Entry 1RE3 (X-ray diffraction, 2.45 A resolution); this record covers chains A and C of the 4 polymer chains in the assembly.

Chain A:
Molecule: Fibrinogen alpha/alpha-E chain
Organism: Homo sapiens
Notes: fragment: Fragment D of fibrinogen alpha chain
UniProt: P02671 (FIBA_HUMAN); residues 126-191 here correspond to UniProt positions 145-210 (UniProt number = residue number + 19)
Chain sequence (66 residues; each row starts with the number of its first residue):
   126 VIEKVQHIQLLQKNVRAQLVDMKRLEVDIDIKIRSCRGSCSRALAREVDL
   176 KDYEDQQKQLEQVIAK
Disordered / not traced: 126-130, 191

Chain C:
Molecule: Fibrinogen gamma chain
Organism: Homo sapiens
Notes: fragment: Fragment D of fibrinogen gamma chain
UniProt: P02679 (FIBG_HUMAN); residues 96-406 here correspond to UniProt positions 122-432 (UniProt number = residue number + 26)
Chain sequence (311 residues; each row starts with the number of its first residue):
    96 YEASILTHDSSIRYLQEIYNSNNQKIVNLKEKVAQLEAQCQEPCKDTVQI
   146 HDITGKDCQDIANKGAKQSGLYFIKPLKANQQFLVYCEIDGSGNGWTVFQ
   196 KRLDGSVDFKKNWIQYKEGFGHLSPTGTTEFWLGNEKIHLISTQSAIPYA
   246 LRVELEDWNGRTSTADYAMFKVGPEADKYRLTYAYFAGGDAGDAFDGFDF
   296 GDDPSDKFFTSHNGMQFSTWDNDNDKFEGNCAEQDGSGWWMNKCHAGHLN
   346 GVYYQGGTYSKASTPNGYDNGIIWATWKTRWYSMKKTTMKIIPFNRLTIG
   396 EGQQHHLGGAK
Disordered / not traced: 96-105, 394-406
Disulfides: Cys153-Cys182, Cys326-Cys339
Metal / ion sites: Ca2+ site 1: Asp294, Gly296, Asp298, Asp301; Ca2+ site 2: Asp318, Asp320, Phe322, Gly324
Curated features (UniProtKB/Swiss-Prot):
  - region: Thr374 to Glu396 (Gamma-chain polymerization, binding amino end of another fibrin alpha chain), Gly397 to Lys406 (Platelet aggregation and Staphylococcus clumping)
  - binding site (Ca(2+)): Asp318, Asp320, Phe322, Gly324
  - glycosylation: Asn308 (N-linked (GlcNAc...) asparagine)
  - cross-link: Gln398 (Isoglutamyl lysine isopeptide (Gln-Lys) (interchain with K-432)), Lys406 (Isoglutamyl lysine isopeptide (Lys-Gln) (interchain with Q-424))

Chain A / chain C interface:
Disulfides between the chains: Cys161(A)-Cys135(C)
Residue-residue contacts (26; chain A residue first):
  His132(A) - Ile107(C)
  His132(A) - Gln111(C)  hydrogen bond
  Leu136(A) - Leu110(C)
  Leu136(A) - Gln111(C)
  Asn139(A) - Tyr114(C)
  Gln143(A) - Tyr114(C)
  Gln143(A) - Asn117(C)  hydrogen bond
  Gln143(A) - Asn118(C)  hydrogen bond
  Asp146(A) - Lys125(C)  salt bridge
  Met147(A) - Ile121(C)  hydrophobic
  Leu150(A) - Ile121(C)  hydrophobic
  Leu150(A) - Leu124(C)  hydrophobic
  Ile154(A) - Val128(C)  hydrophobic
  Lys157(A) - Val128(C)
  Lys157(A) - Glu132(C)  salt bridge
  Ile158(A) - Leu131(C)  hydrophobic
  Ser160(A) - Cys135(C)
  Cys161(A) - Leu131(C)  hydrophobic
  Cys161(A) - Cys135(C)  disulfide
  Gly163(A) - Glu137(C)
  Gly163(A) - Pro138(C)
  Gly163(A) - Cys139(C)  hydrogen bond (backbone-backbone)
  Ser164(A) - Cys135(C)  hydrogen bond (side chain-backbone)
  Ser164(A) - Gln136(C)
  Ser164(A) - Glu137(C)  hydrogen bond (side chain-backbone)
  Cys165(A) - Cys135(C)  hydrophobic
Other interface residues (no listed pair), chain A (17 interface residues in all): Val140, Asp153
Other interface residues (no listed pair), chain C (18 interface residues in all): Gln134

Overview:
The interface between chain A and chain C involves 17 residues on one side and 18 on the other; the contacts
include 1 disulfide bond, 6 hydrogen bonds and 2 salt bridges. Polar contacts include Asp146(A)-Lys125(C),
Lys157(A)-Glu132(C) and His132(A)-Gln111(C).
Chain A is Fibrinogen alpha/alpha-E chain and chain C is Fibrinogen gamma chain, both from Homo sapiens; the
structure, Crystal Structure of Fragment D of BbetaD398A Fibrinogen with the Peptide Ligand
Gly-His-Arg-Pro-Amide, was determined by X-ray diffraction together with 1RE4 from the same study.
